3MVD - chains H and I of the 12 polymer chains in the assembly; structure by X-ray diffraction, 2.90 A resolution.

# Chain H
Molecule: Histone H2B 1.1
From: Xenopus laevis
UniProtKB: P02281 (H2B11_XENLA); residues 1-122 here correspond to UniProt positions 5-126 (UniProt number = residue number + 4)
Chain sequence (122 residues; numbered 1 to 122; the number before each row is that of its first residue):
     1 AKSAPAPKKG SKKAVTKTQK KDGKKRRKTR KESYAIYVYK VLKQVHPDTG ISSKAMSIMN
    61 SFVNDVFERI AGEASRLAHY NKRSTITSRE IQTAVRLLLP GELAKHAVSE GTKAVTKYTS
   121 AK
Not modelled in the structure: 1-28, 122
Swiss-Prot annotation at these positions:
  - modified residue: Lys2 (N6-acetyllysine), Lys9 (N6-acetyllysine), Ser11 (Phosphoserine), Lys12 (N6-acetyllysine), Lys17 (N6-acetyllysine)
  - glycosylation: Ser109 (O-linked (GlcNAc) serine)
  - cross-link: Lys117 (Glycyl lysine isopeptide (Lys-Gly) (interchain with G-Cter in ubiquitin))

# Chain I
Molecule: 147-nt DNA strand
Notes: fragment: 147 BP Widom 601 DNA FRAGMENT (+ strand)
Sequence (147 nucleotides; numbered 1 to 147; the number before each row is that of its first residue):
     1 ATCGAGAATC CCGGTGCCGA GGCCGCTCAA TTGGTCGTAG ACAGCTCTAG CACCGCTTAA
    61 ACGCACGTAC GCGCTGTCCC CCGCGTTTTA ACCGCCAAGG GGATTACTCC CTAGTCTCCA
   121 GGCACGTGTC AGATATATAC ATCCGAT
Not modelled in the structure: 1

# Chain H / chain I interface
Residue-residue contacts (17; chain H residue first):
  Thr29(H) - DT104(I)  hydrogen bond to the phosphate
  Arg30(H) - DC26(I)  base contact
  Arg30(H) - DT27(I)  phosphate contact
  Arg30(H) - DC28(I)  sugar contact
  Tyr39(H) - DG21(I)  hydrogen bond to the phosphate
  Tyr39(H) - DG22(I)  phosphate contact
  Gly50(H) - DG21(I)  phosphate contact
  Ile51(H) - DA20(I)  sugar contact
  Ile51(H) - DG21(I)  hydrogen bond to the phosphate
  Ser52(H) - DA20(I)  phosphate contact
  Ser53(H) - DA20(I)  hydrogen bond to the phosphate
  Arg83(H) - DG40(I)  phosphate contact
  Arg83(H) - DA41(I)  salt bridge to the phosphate
  Ser84(H) - DA39(I)  hydrogen bond to the phosphate
  Ser84(H) - DG40(I)  hydrogen bond to the phosphate
  Thr85(H) - DA39(I)  phosphate contact
  Thr85(H) - DG40(I)  hydrogen bond to the phosphate
Other interface residues (no listed pair), chain H (11 interface residues in all): Lys82

# In short
11 residues of chain H and 10 residues of chain I are in contact; the contacts include 7 hydrogen bonds and 1
salt bridge. Polar contacts include Thr29(H)-DT104(I), Tyr39(H)-DG21(I) and Ile51(H)-DG21(I).
Here chain H is Histone H2B 1.1 (Xenopus laevis) and chain I is a 147-nt DNA strand. Entry 3MVD (Crystal
structure of the chromatin factor RCC1 in complex with the nucleosome core particle) was determined by X-ray
diffraction.
